9IJM - chains C and G of the 7 polymer chains in the assembly; structure by electron microscopy, 3.32 A resolution.

[Chain C (and G)]
Protein: Chemotaxis protein PomA
From: Vibrio alginolyticus
Notes: chain G of this document is another copy of the same molecule, construct and numbering; everything in this record applies to it too
Reference sequence: O06873 (POMA_VIBAL); numbering as in UniProt (aligned over 1-253)
Sequence (253 residues; row label = number of the first residue in the row):
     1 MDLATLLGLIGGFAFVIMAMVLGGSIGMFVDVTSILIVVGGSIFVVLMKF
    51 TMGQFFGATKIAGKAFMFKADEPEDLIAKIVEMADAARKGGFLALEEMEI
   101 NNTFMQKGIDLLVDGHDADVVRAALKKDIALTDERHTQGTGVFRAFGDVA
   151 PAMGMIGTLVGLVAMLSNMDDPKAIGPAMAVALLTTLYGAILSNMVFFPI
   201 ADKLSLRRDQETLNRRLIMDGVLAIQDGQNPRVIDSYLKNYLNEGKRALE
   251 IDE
Disordered / not traced: 1-28, 88-99, 243-253 (chain G: 1-26, 88-99, 252-253)
From the paper describing this entry:
  - binding site for phenamil: D148, M155, L159, T186, A190
  - specificity-determining residues: M165, M179 (by similarity / conservation)

[How chain C and chain G interact]
Pairs across the interface (22; chain C residue first):
  V45(C) with N194(G); M195(G), hydrophobic
  M48(C) with P199(G), hydrophobic; K203(G)
  K49(C) with D202(G); K246(G)
  G53(C) with E250(G)
  Q54(C) with K246(G); L249(G)
  G57(C) with L249(G)
  E134(C) with G245(G)
  R135(C) with A248(G); L249(G); I251(G)
  Q138(C) with K246(G); L249(G)
  A152(C) with N194(G)
  I156(C) with A190(G), hydrophobic; M195(G), hydrophobic
  L159(C) with L183(G), hydrophobic
  V163(C) with L183(G), hydrophobic
  L166(C) with L183(G), hydrophobic
Other interface residues (no listed pair), chain C (20 interface residues in all): F50, A58, L131, G139, V160, L162
Other interface residues (no listed pair), chain G (19 interface residues in all): M179, L184, T186, L187, I191, L206

[Overview]
20 residues of chain C and 19 residues of chain G are in contact. The paper reports a binding site for
phenamil at D148(C), M155(C) and L159(C) among others; specificity determinants M165(C) and M179(C).
Chain C and chain G are both Chemotaxis protein PomA (Vibrio alginolyticus); the structure, Bacterial
flagellar sodium-driven stator PomA5PomB2 with 100 mM NaCl and 0.1 mM phenamil, was determined by electron
microscopy, deposited together with 8ZYV, 8ZYW, 8ZYZ and 8ZZ0.
